PDB entry 8GXX | electron microscopy, 3.00 A resolution | chains B and H of the 12 polymer chains in the assembly

[Chain B]
Protein: V-type ATP synthase alpha chain
Source organism: Thermus thermophilus HB8
Notes: EC 7.1.2.2
Reference sequence: Q56403 (VATA_THET8); numbering as in UniProt (aligned over 1-578)
Sequence (578 residues; numbered 1 to 578; the number before each row is that of its first residue):
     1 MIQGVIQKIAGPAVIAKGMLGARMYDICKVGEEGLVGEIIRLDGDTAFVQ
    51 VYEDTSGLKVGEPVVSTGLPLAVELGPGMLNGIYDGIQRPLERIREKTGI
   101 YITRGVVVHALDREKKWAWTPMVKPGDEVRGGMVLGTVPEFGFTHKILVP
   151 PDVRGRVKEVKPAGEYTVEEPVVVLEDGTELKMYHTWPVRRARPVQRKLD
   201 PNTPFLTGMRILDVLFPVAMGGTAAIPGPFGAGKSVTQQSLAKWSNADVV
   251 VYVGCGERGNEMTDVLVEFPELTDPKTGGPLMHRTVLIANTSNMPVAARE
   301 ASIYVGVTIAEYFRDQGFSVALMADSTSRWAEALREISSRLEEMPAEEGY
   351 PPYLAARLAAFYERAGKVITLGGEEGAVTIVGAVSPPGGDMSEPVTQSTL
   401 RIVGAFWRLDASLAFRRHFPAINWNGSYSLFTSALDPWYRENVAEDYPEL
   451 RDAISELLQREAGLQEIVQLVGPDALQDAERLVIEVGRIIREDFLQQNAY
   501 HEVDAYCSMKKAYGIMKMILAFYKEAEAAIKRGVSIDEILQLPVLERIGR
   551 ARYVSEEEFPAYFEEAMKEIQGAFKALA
Differences from the reference sequence: conflict A232 (Ser in Q56403), S235 (Thr in Q56403)
Ligand contacts: ATP (adenosine-5'-triphosphate): P229, F230, G231, A232, G233, K234, S235, V236, R258, E261, S385, F419, P420, Q497, N498, A499, Y500
From the paper describing this entry:
  - binding site for ATP: K234, S235, V236

[Chain H]
Protein: V-type ATP synthase subunit F
Source organism: Thermus thermophilus HB8
Reference sequence: P74903 (VATF_THET8); residues 1-104 here = UniProt positions 1-104
Sequence (104 residues; each row starts with the number of its first residue):
     1 MAVIADPETAQGFRLAGLEGYGASSAEEAQSLLETLVERGGYALVAVDEA
    51 LLPDPERAVERLMRGRDLPVLLPIAGLKEAFQGHDVEGYMRELVRKTIGF
   101 DIKL

[Chain B / chain H interface]
Contacting residue pairs - 13 pairs, chain B then chain H:
  E466(B) - F100(H)
  I467(B) - F100(H)  hydrophobic
  I467(B) - I102(H)  hydrophobic
  L470(B) - I98(H)  hydrophobic
  L470(B) - F100(H)  hydrophobic
  A475(B) - I102(H)
  A475(B) - K103(H)  hydrogen bond (backbone-backbone)
  A475(B) - L104(H)
  L476(B) - I102(H)  hydrophobic
  L476(B) - L104(H)
  Q477(B) - K103(H)
  Q477(B) - L104(H)
  D478(B) - L104(H)
Other interface residues (no listed pair), chain B (9 interface residues in all): D474, E480
Other interface residues (no listed pair), chain H (6 interface residues in all): R91

[Summary]
Chain B and chain H form an interface of 9 and 6 residues respectively, with 1 hydrogen bond. The
hydrogen-bonded pair A475(B)-K103(H) is a backbone contact. Bound to chain B: ATP. The paper reports a binding
site for ATP at K234(B), S235(B) and V236(B).
Chain B is V-type ATP synthase alpha chain and chain H is V-type ATP synthase subunit F, both from Thermus
thermophilus HB8; the structure, 3 nucleotide-bound V1EG of V/A-ATPase from Thermus thermophilus, was
determined by electron microscopy together with 8GXU, 8GXW, 8GXY and 8GXZ from the same study.
